PDB entry 3TEN | X-ray diffraction, 2.60 A resolution | chains C and H of the 8 polymer chains in the assembly

# Chain C (and H)
Name: CS2 hydrolase
From: Acidianus sp. A1-3
Notes: chain H of this document is another copy of the same molecule, construct and numbering; everything in this record applies to it too
Sequence (204 residues; numbered 1 to 204; the number before each row is that of its first residue):
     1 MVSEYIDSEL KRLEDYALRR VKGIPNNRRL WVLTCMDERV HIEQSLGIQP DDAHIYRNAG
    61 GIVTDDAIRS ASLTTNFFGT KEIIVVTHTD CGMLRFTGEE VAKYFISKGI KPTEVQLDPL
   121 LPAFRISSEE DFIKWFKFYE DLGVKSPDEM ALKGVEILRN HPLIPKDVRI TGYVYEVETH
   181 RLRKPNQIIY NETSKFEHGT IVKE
Disordered / not traced: 1-2, 204
Bound ions: Zn2+: Cys35, His88, Cys91
From the paper describing this entry:
  - mutagenesis - F77A, F96S, G199*: increased catalytic activity
  - mutagenesis - F77A/F78A, F77S/F78S, F78W: abolished catalytic activity
  - specificity-determining residues: Phe77, Phe78 (by similarity / conservation)

# Interface between chain C and chain H
Residue-residue contacts (37; chain C residue first):
  Arg28(C) - Tyr5(H)  hydrogen bond
  Leu46(C) - Ile6(H)
  Glu82(C) - Ser3(H)  hydrogen bond (side chain-backbone)
  Ile84(C) - Ile6(H)  hydrophobic
  Thr171(C) - Ser3(H)
  Tyr173(C) - Ser3(H)  hydrogen bond (side chain-backbone)
  Tyr173(C) - Ile6(H)
  Tyr173(C) - Asp7(H)  hydrogen bond
  Tyr173(C) - Leu10(H)  hydrophobic
  Arg181(C) - Leu13(H)
  Leu182(C) - Ile6(H)  hydrophobic
  Leu182(C) - Leu10(H)
  Arg183(C) - Leu10(H)
  Lys184(C) - Asp7(H)  salt bridge
  Lys184(C) - Leu10(H)
  Lys184(C) - Lys11(H)
  Gln187(C) - Glu14(H)
  Ile189(C) - Glu14(H)
  Ile189(C) - Ala17(H)  hydrophobic
  Glu192(C) - Leu18(H)
  Thr193(C) - Ala17(H)
  Thr193(C) - Leu18(H)
  Glu197(C) - Val21(H)
  Gly199(C) - Arg20(H)
  Gly199(C) - Val21(H)
  Thr200(C) - Val21(H)  hydrogen bond (side chain-backbone)
  Thr200(C) - Lys22(H)
  Thr200(C) - Gly23(H)
  Ile201(C) - Asn76(H)
  Ile201(C) - Phe77(H)
  Val202(C) - Gly23(H)
  Val202(C) - Pro25(H)
  Val202(C) - Arg29(H)
  Val202(C) - Phe77(H)  hydrogen bond (backbone-backbone)
  Val202(C) - Phe78(H)
  Val202(C) - Gly79(H)
  Lys203(C) - Arg29(H)
Also at the interface, not in a pair above, chain H (21 interface residues in all): Ile24

# Summary
The interface between chain C and chain H involves 20 residues on one side and 21 on the other; the contacts
include 6 hydrogen bonds and 1 salt bridge. Polar contacts include Lys184(C)-Asp7(H), Arg28(C)-Tyr5(H) and
Glu82(C)-Ser3(H). From the paper: F77A, F96S and G199* of chain C increase catalytic activity; specificity
determinants Phe77(C) and Phe78(C); 6 substitutions were tested in all.
Both chains are CS2 hydrolase (Acidianus sp. A1-3). Entry 3TEN (Holo form of carbon disulfide hydrolase) was
determined by X-ray diffraction together with 3TEO from the same study.
